PDB entry 6BUZ | electron microscopy, 3.92 A resolution | chains D and I of the 11 polymer chains in the assembly

# Chain D
Molecule: Histone H2B
From: Homo sapiens
Reference sequence: P06899 (H2B1J_HUMAN); residue numbers follow UniProt; this construct covers 1-126
Chain sequence (126 residues; each row starts with the number of its first residue):
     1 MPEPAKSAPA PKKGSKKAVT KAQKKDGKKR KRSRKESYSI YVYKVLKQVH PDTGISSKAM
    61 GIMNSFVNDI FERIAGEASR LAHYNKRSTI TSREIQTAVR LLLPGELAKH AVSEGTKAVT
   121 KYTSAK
Disordered / not traced: 1-31, 126
Swiss-Prot annotation at these positions:
  - modified residue: Pro2 (N-acetylproline), Glu3 (ADP-ribosyl glutamic acid), Lys6 (N6-(2-hydroxyisobutyryl)lysine), Ser7 (ADP-ribosylserine), Lys12 (N6-(beta-hydroxybutyryl)lysine), Lys13 (N6-(2-hydroxyisobutyryl)lysine), Ser15 (Phosphoserine), Lys16 (N6-acetyllysine), Lys17 (N6-(beta-hydroxybutyryl)lysine), Lys21 (N6-(2-hydroxyisobutyryl)lysine), Lys24 (N6-(2-hydroxyisobutyryl)lysine), Lys25 (N6-(2-hydroxyisobutyryl)lysine), Lys35 (N6-(2-hydroxyisobutyryl)lysine), Glu36 (PolyADP-ribosyl glutamic acid), Ser37 (Phosphoserine), Lys44 (N6-(2-hydroxyisobutyryl)lysine), Lys47 (N6-(2-hydroxyisobutyryl)lysine), Lys58 (N6,N6-dimethyllysine), Arg80 (Dimethylated arginine), Lys86 (N6,N6,N6-trimethyllysine) and 6 more in UniProt
  - glycosylation: Ser113 (O-linked (GlcNAc) serine)
  - cross-link (Glycyl lysine isopeptide (Lys-Gly)): Lys6 (interchain with G-Cter in SUMO2), Lys21 (interchain with G-Cter in SUMO2), Lys35 (interchain with G-Cter in ubiquitin), Lys121 (interchain with G-Cter in ubiquitin)

# Chain I
Molecule: 147-nt DNA strand
Sequence (147 nucleotides; row label = number of the first residue in the row; numbers below 1 keep their minus sign (DA-73 is residue -73)):
   -73 ATCGAGAATC CCGGTGCCGA GGCCGCTCAA TTGGTCGTAG ACAGCTCTAG CACCGCTTAA
   -13 ACGCACGTAC GCGCTGTCCC CCGCGTTTTA ACCGCCAAGG GGATTACTCC CTAGTCTCCA
    47 GGCACGTGTC AGATATATAC ATCCGAT
Disordered / not traced: -73, 73

# How chain D and chain I interact
Contacting residue pairs (14; chain D residue first):
  Ser33(D) - DT30(I)  phosphate contact
  Arg34(D) - DA-45(I)  salt bridge to the phosphate
  Tyr43(D) - DG-53(I)  sugar contact
  Tyr43(D) - DG-52(I)  hydrogen bond to the phosphate
  Gly54(D) - DG-53(I)  phosphate contact
  Ile55(D) - DA-54(I)  sugar contact
  Ile55(D) - DG-53(I)  hydrogen bond to the phosphate
  Ser56(D) - DA-54(I)  sugar contact
  Ser57(D) - DA-54(I)  phosphate contact
  Arg87(D) - DG-34(I)  phosphate contact
  Arg87(D) - DA-33(I)  salt bridge to the phosphate
  Ser88(D) - DG-34(I)  hydrogen bond to the phosphate
  Thr89(D) - DA-35(I)  hydrogen bond to the phosphate
  Thr89(D) - DG-34(I)  hydrogen bond to the phosphate
Also at the interface, not in a pair above, chain D (11 interface residues in all): Arg32
Also at the interface, not in a pair above, chain I (10 interface residues in all): DC-46, DT31

# In short
11 residues of chain D face 10 of chain I across their interface, with 5 hydrogen bonds and 2 salt bridges.
Polar pairs include Tyr43(D)-DG-52(I), Ile55(D)-DG-53(I) and Ser88(D)-DG-34(I).
Chain D is Histone H2B (Homo sapiens) and chain I is a 147-nt DNA strand; the structure, Cryo-EM structure of
CENP-A nucleosome in complex with kinetochore protein CENP-N, was determined by electron microscopy.
